PDB entry 6O8B | X-ray diffraction, 3.40 A resolution | chains A and B of the 4 polymer chains in the assembly

Chain A (and B):
Molecule: Serine/threonine-protein kinase TBK1
Source organism: Homo sapiens
Notes: EC 2.7.11.1; chain B of this document is another copy of the same molecule, construct and numbering; everything in this record applies to it too
Reference sequence: Q9UHD2 (TBK1_HUMAN); residues 2-657 here = UniProt positions 2-657
Amino-acid sequence (665 residues; row label = number of the first residue in the row; numbers below 1 keep their minus sign (Gly-7 is residue -7)):
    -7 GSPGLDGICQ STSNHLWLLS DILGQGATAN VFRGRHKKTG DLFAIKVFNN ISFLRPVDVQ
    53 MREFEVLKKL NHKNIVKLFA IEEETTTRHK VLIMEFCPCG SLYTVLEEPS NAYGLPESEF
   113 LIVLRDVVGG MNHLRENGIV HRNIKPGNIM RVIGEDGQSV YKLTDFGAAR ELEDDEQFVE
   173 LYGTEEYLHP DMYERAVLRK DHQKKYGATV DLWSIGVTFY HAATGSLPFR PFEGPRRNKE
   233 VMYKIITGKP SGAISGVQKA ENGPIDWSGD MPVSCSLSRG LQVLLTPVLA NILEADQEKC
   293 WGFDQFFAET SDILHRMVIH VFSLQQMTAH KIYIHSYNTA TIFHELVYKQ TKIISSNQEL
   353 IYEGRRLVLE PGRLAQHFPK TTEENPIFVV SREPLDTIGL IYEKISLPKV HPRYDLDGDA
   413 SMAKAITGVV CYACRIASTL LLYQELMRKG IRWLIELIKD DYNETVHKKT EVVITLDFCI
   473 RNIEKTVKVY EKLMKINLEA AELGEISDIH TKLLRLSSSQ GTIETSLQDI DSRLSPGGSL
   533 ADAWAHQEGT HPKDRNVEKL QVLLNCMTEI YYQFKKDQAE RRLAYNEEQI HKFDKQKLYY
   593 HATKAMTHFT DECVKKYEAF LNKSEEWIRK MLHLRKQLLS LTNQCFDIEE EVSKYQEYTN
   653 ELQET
Not modelled in the structure: -7 to -6, 486-491, 657 (chain B: -7 to -3, 655-657)
Differences from the reference sequence: expression tag (-7 to 1); engineered mutation Asn135 (Asp in Q9UHD2), Glu172 (Ser in Q9UHD2); variant Asp388 (Asn in Q9UHD2), Gln570 (Lys in Q9UHD2)
Small-molecule neighbours: BX7 (N-(3-{[5-iodo-4-({3-[(thiophen-2-ylcarbonyl)amino]propyl}amino)pyrimidin-2-yl]amino}phenyl)pyrrolidine-1-carboxamide): Leu15, Gly16, Gln17, Gly18, Ala21, Val23, Ala36, Lys38, Val68, Met86, Glu87, Phe88, Cys89, Pro90, Gly92, Ser93, Tyr95, Thr96, Gly139, Met142, Thr156, Asp157
UniProt features mapped onto this chain:
  - binding site (ATP): Leu15 to Val23, Lys38
  - modified residue: Lys607 (N6-methyllysine)
  - cross-link (Glycyl lysine isopeptide (Lys-Gly)): Lys30 (interchain with G-Cter in ubiquitin), Lys401 (interchain with G-Cter in ubiquitin)
  - natural variant: Phe24 (F24S: Loss of IFNB induction), Arg47 (R47H: In FTDALS4), Asp50 (D50A: In IIAE8), Tyr105 (Y105C: In FTDALS4), Val152 (V152L: No effect on IFNB induction), Gly159 (G159A: In IIAE8), Ile207 (I207V: In IIAE8; uncertain significance), Tyr212 (Y212D: In AIARV), Asp296 (D296H: In a breast pleomorphic lobular carcinoma sample), Ile305 (I305T: In FTDALS4), Leu306 (L306I: In FTDALS4; uncertain significance), Arg308 (R308Q: In FTDALS4), 15 further natural variant entries in UniProt
  - mutagenesis: Lys30 (K30R: Decreases ubiquitination. Abolishes ubiquitination, phosphorylation and kinase activity; when associated with R-401), Asp33 (D33A: Decreases phosphorylation and kinase activity), Lys38 (K38A: Loss of kinase activity), Leu316 (L316E: Decreases kinase activity. No effect on phosphorylation), Tyr325 (Y325E: Abolishes phosphorylation and kinase activity), Glu355 (E355R: Decreases phosphorylation and kinase activity. Abolishes dimerization; when associated with A-357 or R-448), Arg357 (R357A: Decreases phosphorylation and kinase activity. Abolishes dimerization; when associated with R-355), Lys401 (K401R: Decreases ubiquitination. Abolishes ubiquitination, phosphorylation and kinase activity; when associated with R-30), Glu448 (E448R: Decreases phosphorylation and kinase activity. Abolishes dimerization; when associated with R-355), His459 (H459E: Abolishes dimerization and decreases kinase activity but no effect on phosphorylation; when associated with E-466 and E-470), Ile466 (I466E: Abolishes dimerization and decreases kinase activity but no effect on phosphorylation; when associated with E-459 and E-470), Phe470 (F470E: Abolishes dimerization and decreases kinase activity but no effect on phosphorylation; when associated with E-459 and E-466), 9 further mutagenesis entries in UniProt
From the paper describing this entry:
  - mutagenesis - P404A, F585A: unchanged signaling
  - mutagenesis - L8A (over 60%), R27A (about 40%), K29A (about 40%), Y577A (over 60%), N578A, Q581A, I582A (about 40%), K584A (about 40%): decreased signaling
  - mutagenesis - P404A, F585A: unchanged binding to Stimulator of interferon genes protein

Chain A / chain B interface:
Pairs across the interface (74; chain A residue first):
  Arg27(A) - Ile582(B)
  Lys30(A) - Phe585(B)
  Thr31(A) - Phe585(B)
  Asp33(A) - Lys589(B)  salt bridge
  Ile145(A) - Val554(B)  hydrophobic
  Gly146(A) - Val554(B)
  Glu147(A) - Lys551(B)
  Glu147(A) - Val554(B)
  Glu147(A) - Lys596(B)  salt bridge
  Asp148(A) - Arg547(B)  salt bridge
  Asp148(A) - Glu550(B)
  Asp148(A) - Lys551(B)
  Gly149(A) - Val554(B)
  Gln150(A) - Arg547(B)
  Glu355(A) - Glu355(B)
  Glu355(A) - Gly356(B)
  Glu355(A) - Lys441(B)
  Glu355(A) - Arg444(B)  salt bridge
  Glu355(A) - Trp445(B)  hydrogen bond
  Gly356(A) - Glu355(B)
  Gly356(A) - Arg357(B)  hydrogen bond (backbone-side chain)
  Arg357(A) - Gly356(B)  hydrogen bond (side chain-backbone)
  Arg357(A) - Arg357(B)
  Arg357(A) - Glu448(B)  salt bridge
  Arg357(A) - Leu449(B)
  Arg357(A) - Asp452(B)  salt bridge
  Lys372(A) - His538(B)
  Lys372(A) - Lys545(B)
  Lys441(A) - Glu355(B)
  Arg444(A) - Glu355(B)  salt bridge
  Trp445(A) - Glu355(B)
  Glu448(A) - Arg357(B)  hydrogen bond (backbone-side chain)
  Leu449(A) - Arg357(B)
  Asp452(A) - Arg357(B)  salt bridge
  Glu456(A) - His459(B)  salt bridge
  His459(A) - Glu456(B)  salt bridge
  His459(A) - His459(B)
  His459(A) - Glu463(B)  salt bridge
  Thr462(A) - Glu463(B)
  Glu463(A) - His459(B)  salt bridge
  Glu463(A) - Glu463(B)
  Ile466(A) - Thr467(B)
  Phe470(A) - Phe470(B)
  Phe470(A) - Cys471(B)
  Phe470(A) - Asn474(B)
  Cys471(A) - Phe470(B)  hydrophobic
  Asn474(A) - Asn652(B)  hydrogen bond
  Ile475(A) - Phe470(B)  hydrophobic
  Ile475(A) - Arg473(B)
  Ile475(A) - Asn474(B)
  Thr478(A) - Glu653(B)
  Thr478(A) - Leu654(B)
  Lys545(A) - Lys372(B)
  Arg547(A) - Asp148(B)  salt bridge
  Arg547(A) - Gln150(B)
  Glu550(A) - Asp148(B)
  Lys551(A) - Glu147(B)
  Lys551(A) - Asp148(B)
  Val554(A) - Gly146(B)
  Val554(A) - Glu147(B)
  Val554(A) - Gly149(B)
  Ile582(A) - Arg27(B)
  Phe585(A) - Lys30(B)
  Phe585(A) - Thr31(B)
  Phe585(A) - Gly32(B)
  Lys589(A) - Asp33(B)  salt bridge
  Gln648(A) - Phe470(B)
  Thr651(A) - Arg473(B)
  Asn652(A) - Phe470(B)
  Asn652(A) - Arg473(B)  hydrogen bond
  Asn652(A) - Lys477(B)
  Leu654(A) - Arg473(B)
  Leu654(A) - Lys477(B)
  Leu654(A) - Lys480(B)
Other interface residues (no listed pair), chain A (46 interface residues in all): Gly32, Tyr354, Thr467, Asn578
Other interface residues (no listed pair), chain B (48 interface residues in all): Leu8, Ile145, Lys460, Ile466, His543

Summary:
The interface between chain A and chain B involves 46 residues on one side and 48 on the other, with 6
hydrogen bonds and 14 salt bridges. Polar contacts include Asp33(A)-Lys589(B), Glu147(A)-Lys596(B) and
Asp148(A)-Arg547(B). From the paper: L8A, R27A and K29A of chain A, among others, reduce signaling; P404A and
F585A of chain A leave signaling unchanged; 10 substitutions were tested in all.
Both chains are Serine/threonine-protein kinase TBK1 (Homo sapiens). Entry 6O8B (Crystal structure of STING
CTD in complex with TBK1) was determined by X-ray diffraction, deposited together with 6O8C.
